1N8R - chains A and R of the 30 polymer chains in the assembly; structure by X-ray diffraction, 3.00 A resolution.

[Chain A]
Molecule: 23S ribosomal RNA
Source organism: Haloarcula marismortui
Sequence (2922 nucleotides; row label = number of the first residue in the row):
     2 UUGGCUACUA UGCCAGCUGG UGGAUUGCUC GGCUCAGGCG CUGAUGAAGG ACGUGCCAAG
    62 CUGCGAUAAG CCAUGGGGAG CCGCACGGAG GCGAAGAACC AUGGAUUUCC GAAUGAGAAU
   122 CUCUCUAACA AUUGCUUCGC GCAAUGAGGA ACCCCGAGAA CUGAAACAUC UCAGUAUCGG
   182 GAGGAACAGA AAACGCAAUG UGAUGUCGUU AGUAACCGCG AGUGAACGCG AUACAGCCCA
   242 AACCGAAGCC CUCACGGGCA AUGUGGUGUC AGGGCUACCU CUCAUCAGCC GACCGUCUCG
   302 ACGAAGUCUC UUGGAACAGA GCGUGAUACA GGGUGACAAC CCCGUACUCG AGACCAGUAC
   362 GACGUGCGGU AGUGCCAGAG UAGCGGGGGU UGGAUAUCCC UCGCGAAUAA CGCAGGCAUC
   422 GACUGCGAAG GCUAAACACA ACCUGAGACC GAUAGUGAAC AAGUAGUGUG AACGAACGCU
   482 GCAAAGUACC CUCAGAAGGG AGGCGAAAUA GAGCAUGAAA UCAGUUGGCG AUCGAGCGAC
   542 AGGGCAUACA AGGUCCCUCG ACGAAUGACC GACGCGCGAG CGUCCAGUAA GACUCACGGG
   602 AAGCCGAUGU UCUGUCGUAC GUUUUGAAAA ACGAGCCAGG GAGUGUGUCU GCAUGGCAAG
   662 UCUAACCGGA GUAUCCGGGG AGGCACAGGG AAACCGACAU GGCCGCAGGG CUUUGCCCGA
   722 GGGCCGCCGU CUUCAAGGGC GGGGAGCCAU GUGGACACGA CCCGAAUCCG GACGAUCUAC
   782 GCAUGGACAA GAUGAAGCGU GCCGAAAGGC ACGUGGAAGU CUGUUAGAGU UGGUGUCCUA
   842 CAAUACCCUC UCGUGAUCUA UGUGUAGGGG UGAAAGGCCC AUCGAGUCCG GCAACAGCUG
   902 GUUCCAAUCG AAACAUGUCG AAGCAUGACC UCCGCCGAGG UAGUCUGUGA GGUAGAGCGA
   962 CCGAUUGGUG UGUCCGCCUC CGAGAGGAGU CGGCACACCU GUCAAACUCC AAACUUACAG
  1022 ACGCCGUUUG ACGCGGGGAU UCCGGUGCGC GGGGUAAGCC UGUGUACCAG GAGGGGAACA
  1082 ACCCAGAGAU AGGUUAAGGU CCCCAAGUGU GGAUUAAGUG UAAUCCUCUG AAGGUGGUCU
  1142 CGAGCCCUAG ACAGCCGGGA GGUGAGCUUA GAAGCAGCUA CCCUCUAAGA AAAGCGUAAC
  1202 AGCUUACCGG CCGAGGUUUG AGGCGCCCAA AAUGAUCGGG ACUCAAAUCC ACCACCGAGA
  1262 CCUGUCCGUA CCACUCAUAC UGGUAAUCGA GUAGAUUGGC GCUCUAAUUG GAUGGAAGUA
  1322 GGGGUGAAAA CUCCUAUGGA CCGAUUAGUG ACGAAAAUCC UGGCCAUAGU AGCAGCGAUA
  1382 GUCGGGUGAG AACCCCGACG GCCUAAUGGA UAAGGGUUCC UCAGCACUGC UGAUCAGCUG
  1442 AGGGUUAGCC GGUCCUAAGU CAUACCGCAA CUCGACUAUG ACGAAAUGGG AAACGGGUUA
  1502 AUAUUCCCGU GCCACUAUGC AGUGAAAGUU GACGCCCUGG GGUCGAUCAC GCUGGGCAUU
  1562 CGCCCAGUCG AACCGUCCAA CUCCGUGGAA GCCGUAAUGG CAGGAAGCGG ACGAACGGCG
  1622 GCAUAGGGAA ACGUGAUUCA ACCUGGGGCC CAUGAAAAGA CGAGCAUAGU GUCCGUACCG
  1682 AGAACCGACA CAGGUGUCCA UGGCGGCGAA AGCCAAGGCC UGUCGGGAGC AACCAACGUU
  1742 AGGGAAUUCG GCAAGUUAGU CCCGUACCUU CGGAAGAAGG GAUGCCUGCU CCGGAACGGA
  1802 GCAGGUCGCA GUGACUCGGA AGCUCGGACU GUCUAGUAAC AACAUAGGUG ACCGCAAAUC
  1862 CGCAAGGACU CGUACGGUCA CUGAAUCCUG CCCAGUGCAG GUAUCUGAAC ACCUCGUACA
  1922 AGAGGACGAA GGACCUGUCA ACGGCGGGGG UAACUAUGAC CCUCUUAAGG UAGCGUAGUA
  1982 CCUUGCCGCA UCAGUAGCGG CUUGCAUGAA UGGAUUAACC AGAGCUUCAC UGUCCCAACG
  2042 UUGGGCCCGG UGAACUGUAC AUUCCAGUGC GGAGUCUGGA GACACCCAGG GGGAAGCGAA
  2102 GACCCUAUGG AGCUUUACUG CAGGCUGUCG CUGAGACGUG GUCGCCGAUG UGCAGCAUAG
  2162 GUAGGAGACA CUACACAGGU ACCCGCGCUA GCGGGCCACC GAGUCAACAG UGAAAUACUA
  2222 CCCGUCGGUG ACUGCGACUC UCACUCCGGG AGGAGGACAC CGAUAGCCGG GCAGUUUGAC
  2282 UGGGGCGGUA CGCGCUCGAA AAGAUAUCGA GCGCGCCCUA UGGCUAUCUC AGCCGGGACA
  2342 GAGACCCGGC GAAGAGUGCA AGAGCAAAAG AUAGCUUGAC AGUGUUCUUC CCAACGAGGA
  2402 ACGCUGACGC GAAAGCGUGG UCUAGCGAAC CAAUUAGCCU GCUUGAUGCG GGCAAUUGAU
  2462 GACAGAAAAG CUACCCUAGG GAUAACAGAG UCGUCACUCG CAAGAGCACA UAUCGACCGA
  2522 GUGGCUUGCU ACCUCGAUGU CGGUUCCCUC CAUCCUGCCC GUGCAGAAGC GGGCAAGGGU
  2582 GAGGUUGUUC GCCUAUUAAA GGAGGUCGUG AGCUGGGUUU AGACCGUCGU GAGACAGGUC
  2642 GGCUGCUAUC UACUGGGUGU GUAAUGGUGU CUGACAAGAA CGACCGUAUA GUACGAGAGG
  2702 AACUACGGUU GGUGGCCACU GGUGUACCGG UUGUUCGAGA GAGCACGUGC CGGGUAGCCA
  2762 CGCCACACGG GGUAAGAGCU GAACGCAUCU AAGCUCGAAA CCCACUUGGA AAAGAGACAC
  2822 CGCCGAGGUC CCGCGUACAA GACGCGGUCG AUAGACUCGG GGUGUGCGCG UCGAGGUAAC
  2882 GAGACGUUAA GCCCACGAGC ACUAACAGAC CAAAGCCAUC AU
Unresolved in the structure: 2-9, 126-127, 715, 971-998, 1560, 1952-1963, 2137-2236, 2339-2343, 2665-2666, 2915-2923
Ion coordination: Mg2+ site 1 near G28 (its only coordinating residue here); Na+ site 1: C40, G41; Na+ site 2: G56, A59, G61; Na+ site 3 near U108 (its only coordinating residue here); Mg2+ site 2 near U115 (its only coordinating residue here); Na+ site 4: C141, G142; Na+ site 5 near U146 (its only coordinating residue here); Mg2+ site 3: C162, U2276; K+: C162, U163, U172; Mg2+ site 4: A165, A167, C168; Na+ site 6: A165, A166, A167; Mg2+ site 5: A166, G219; 62 more Na+ sites not listed; 97 more Mg2+ sites not listed
Small-molecule neighbours: virginiamycin m1 (VIR): G2102, A2103, C2104, A2474, A2486, C2487, A2538, U2539, G2540, U2620

[Chain R]
Name: 50S ribosomal protein L21e
Source organism: Haloarcula marismortui
Reference sequence: P12734 (RL21_HALMA); residues 1-95 here = UniProt positions 1-95
Chain sequence (95 residues; row label = number of the first residue in the row):
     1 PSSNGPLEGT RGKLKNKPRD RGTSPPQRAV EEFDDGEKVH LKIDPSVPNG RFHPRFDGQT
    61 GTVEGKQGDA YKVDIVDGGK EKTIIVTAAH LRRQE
Ion coordination: Na+: Asp20, Gly22, Ser24, Ser46

[How chain A and chain R interact]
Residue-residue contacts (112):
  G948(A) with Gln94(R), base contact; Glu95(R), hydrogen bond to the sugar
  U949(A) with His40(R), hydrogen bond to the base; Gln94(R), hydrogen bond to the base; Glu95(R), hydrogen bond to the sugar
  G950(A) with His40(R), hydrogen bond to the sugar; Gly58(R), hydrogen bond to the base
  A951(A) with Lys42(R), phosphate contact; Asp57(R), sugar contact; Gly58(R), sugar contact
  G952(A) with Lys42(R), salt bridge to the phosphate
  G953(A) with Gly12(R), phosphate contact; Lys13(R), hydrogen bond to the phosphate; Lys17(R), base contact
  A1007(A) with Arg11(R), hydrogen bond to the phosphate
  C1008(A) with Arg11(R), salt bridge to the phosphate
  U1009(A) with Lys15(R), salt bridge to the phosphate
  C1010(A) with Pro18(R), phosphate contact
  A1018(A) with Gly58(R), sugar contact; Gln59(R), hydrogen bond to the sugar; Thr60(R), hydrogen bond to the sugar
  C1019(A) with Lys38(R), hydrogen bond to the phosphate; Thr60(R), sugar contact; Gln94(R), hydrogen bond to the base
  A1020(A) with Lys38(R), salt bridge to the phosphate
  G2295(A) with Ser3(R), base contact; Asn4(R), hydrogen bond to the phosphate; Gly5(R), hydrogen bond to the phosphate
  C2296(A) with Ser2(R), hydrogen bond to the base; Ser3(R), hydrogen bond to the phosphate; Asn4(R), hydrogen bond to the phosphate; Gly5(R), hydrogen bond to the phosphate; Pro6(R), phosphate contact; Leu7(R), hydrogen bond to the phosphate; Glu8(R), hydrogen bond to the phosphate
  U2297(A) with Ser2(R), hydrogen bond to the base; Leu7(R), phosphate contact; Glu8(R), phosphate contact; Gly9(R), hydrogen bond to the phosphate; Thr10(R), hydrogen bond to the phosphate; Arg11(R), phosphate contact
  C2298(A) with Ser2(R), hydrogen bond to the base; Arg11(R), salt bridge to the phosphate
  G2299(A) with Pro1(R), base contact; Ser2(R), base contact
  A2300(A) with Pro1(R), base contact
  G2304(A) with Lys13(R), salt bridge to the phosphate; Arg55(R), phosphate contact
  A2305(A) with Arg55(R), salt bridge to the phosphate
  U2306(A) with Pro1(R), phosphate contact
  A2307(A) with Pro1(R), phosphate contact
  A2353(A) with Arg21(R), hydrogen bond to the base
  A2354(A) with Arg21(R), salt bridge to the phosphate
  G2363(A) with Leu7(R), base contact; Arg11(R), hydrogen bond to the phosphate
  A2364(A) with Arg11(R), salt bridge to the phosphate; Leu14(R), hydrogen bond to the sugar; Lys15(R), phosphate contact
  G2365(A) with Leu14(R), sugar contact; Lys15(R), phosphate contact; Asn16(R), hydrogen bond to the phosphate; Pro45(R), sugar contact; Ser46(R), phosphate contact
  C2366(A) with Arg21(R), phosphate contact; Gly22(R), hydrogen bond to the phosphate; Thr23(R), phosphate contact; Ser46(R), hydrogen bond to the phosphate
  A2367(A) with Gly22(R), phosphate contact; Thr23(R), hydrogen bond to the phosphate
  A2370(A) with Ser46(R), hydrogen bond to the base; Pro48(R), base contact
  G2385(A) with Gln67(R), base contact
  U2386(A) with Gln67(R), hydrogen bond to the base
  U2387(A) with Thr83(R), hydrogen bond to the sugar; Ile85(R), sugar contact
  C2388(A) with His53(R), sugar contact; Phe56(R), phosphate contact; Lys82(R), phosphate contact; Thr83(R), hydrogen bond to the phosphate
  U2389(A) with His53(R), sugar contact; Arg55(R), phosphate contact; Phe56(R), phosphate contact; Lys82(R), salt bridge to the phosphate
  U2390(A) with Asn4(R), sugar contact; Arg55(R), salt bridge to the phosphate
  C2392(A) with Arg55(R), hydrogen bond to the sugar; Asp77(R), hydrogen bond to the sugar; Lys82(R), hydrogen bond to the phosphate
  C2393(A) with Asp77(R), phosphate contact; Gly78(R), sugar contact; Gly79(R), hydrogen bond to the phosphate; Lys80(R), phosphate contact; Lys82(R), salt bridge to the phosphate
  A2394(A) with Gly79(R), phosphate contact; Lys80(R), hydrogen bond to the phosphate
  A2395(A) with Lys80(R), salt bridge to the phosphate
  A2402(A) with Gly50(R), phosphate contact; Arg51(R), sugar contact; Ile85(R), sugar contact
  C2403(A) with Asn49(R), phosphate contact; Gly50(R), hydrogen bond to the phosphate; Gln67(R), hydrogen bond to the base; Ala70(R), phosphate contact; Ile85(R), sugar contact
  G2404(A) with Gln67(R), phosphate contact; Gly68(R), phosphate contact; Asp69(R), hydrogen bond to the phosphate; Ala70(R), hydrogen bond to the phosphate
  C2423(A) with Leu7(R), sugar contact
  U2424(A) with Gly5(R), sugar contact; Pro6(R), phosphate contact; Leu7(R), sugar contact
Also at the interface, not in a pair above, chain A (52 interface residues in all): C1011, A2303, G2310, A2311, C2391, A2425
Also at the interface, not in a pair above, chain R (52 interface residues in all): Ile84, Arg93

[Summary]
Chain A and chain R each contribute 52 residues to their interface; the contacts include 44 hydrogen bonds and
13 salt bridges. Polar contacts include U949(A)-His40(R), U949(A)-Gln94(R) and G950(A)-Gly58(R). Chain A binds
virginiamycin m1. The Na+ site 1 is built by C40(A) and G41(A).
Here chain A is 23S ribosomal RNA and chain R is 50S ribosomal protein L21e, both from Haloarcula marismortui.
Entry 1N8R (Structure of large ribosomal subunit in complex with virginiamycin M) was determined by X-ray
diffraction together with 1K73, 1KC8 and 1NJI from the same study.
